PDB entry 5H1M | X-ray diffraction, 2.49 A resolution | chain A

# Chain A
Molecule: Gem-associated protein 5
Source organism: Homo sapiens
UniProtKB: Q8TEQ6 (GEMI5_HUMAN); residues 1-726 here = UniProt positions 1-726
Chain sequence (734 residues; row label = number of the first residue in the row; numbers below 1 keep their minus sign (Gly-7 is residue -7)):
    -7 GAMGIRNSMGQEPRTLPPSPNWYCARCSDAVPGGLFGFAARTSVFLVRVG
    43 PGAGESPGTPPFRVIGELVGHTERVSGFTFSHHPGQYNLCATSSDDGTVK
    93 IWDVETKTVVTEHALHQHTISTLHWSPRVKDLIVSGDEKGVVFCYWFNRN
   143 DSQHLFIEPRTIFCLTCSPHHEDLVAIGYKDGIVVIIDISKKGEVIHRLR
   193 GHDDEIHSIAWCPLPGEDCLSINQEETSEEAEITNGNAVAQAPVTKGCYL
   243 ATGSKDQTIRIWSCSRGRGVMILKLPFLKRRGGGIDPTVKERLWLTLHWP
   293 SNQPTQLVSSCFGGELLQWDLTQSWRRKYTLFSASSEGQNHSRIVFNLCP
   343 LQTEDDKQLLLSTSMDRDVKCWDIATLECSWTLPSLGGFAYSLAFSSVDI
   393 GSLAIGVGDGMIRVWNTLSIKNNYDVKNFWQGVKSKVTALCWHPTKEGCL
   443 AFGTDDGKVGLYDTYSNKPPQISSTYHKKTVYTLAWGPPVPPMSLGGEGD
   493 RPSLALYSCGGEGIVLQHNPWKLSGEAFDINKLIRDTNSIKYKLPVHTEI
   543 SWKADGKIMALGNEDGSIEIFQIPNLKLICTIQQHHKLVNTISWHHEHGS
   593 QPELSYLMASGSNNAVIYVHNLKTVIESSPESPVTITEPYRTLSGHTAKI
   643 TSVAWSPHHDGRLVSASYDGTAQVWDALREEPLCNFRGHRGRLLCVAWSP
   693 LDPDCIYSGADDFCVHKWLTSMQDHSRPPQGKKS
Unresolved in the structure: -7 to 3, 208-239, 274-280, 488-493, 723-726
Sequence notes: expression tag (-7 to 0)
Curated features (UniProtKB/Swiss-Prot):
  - region: Asn13 to Tyr15 (Interaction with U4 snRNA)
  - site: Arg33 (Interaction with U4 snRNA), Arg284 (Interaction with U4 snRNA), Arg335 (Interaction with U4 snRNA), Arg359 (Interaction with U4 snRNA), Phe381 (Interaction with U4 snRNA), Trp422 (Interaction with U4 snRNA), Lys426 (Interaction with U4 snRNA), Lys470 (Interaction with U4 snRNA), Tyr474 (Interaction with U4 snRNA and with the 7-methylguanosine cap of RNA molecules), Glu556 (Interaction with U4 snRNA), Lys579 (Interaction with U4 snRNA), Lys641 (Interaction with U4 snRNA and with the 7-methylguanosine cap of RNA molecules), Tyr660 (Interaction with U4 snRNA and with the 7-methylguanosine cap of RNA molecules), Arg684 (Interaction with U4 snRNA and with the 7-methylguanosine cap of RNA molecules)
  - modified residue: Ser48 (Phosphoserine), Thr51 (Phosphothreonine), Ser624 (Phosphoserine)
  - natural variant: Ser73 (S73P: In NEDCAM; uncertain significance), His105 (H105R: In NEDCAM; uncertain significance), His162 (H162R: In NEDCAM; uncertain significance), Asp210 (D210Y: In NEDCAM; uncertain significance), Val611 (V611M: In NEDCAM; uncertain significance), Asp704 (D704E: In NEDCAM; uncertain significance)
  - mutagenesis: Trp14 (W14A: Abolishes interaction with U4 snRNA. No effect on interaction with the isolated 7-methylguanosine cap that is normally part of RNA molecules. No effect on interaction with 80S ribosomes), Tyr15 (Y15A: Abolishes interaction with U4 snRNA. No effect on interaction with the isolated 7-methylguanosine cap that is normally part of RNA molecules. No effect on interaction with 80S ribosomes), Arg33 (R33A: Abolishes interaction with U4 snRNA), Glu197 (E197A: Abolishes interaction with U4 snRNA), Lys271 to Arg273 (No effect in interaction with U4 snRNA. No effect on interaction with SMN complex), Trp286 (W286A: Abolishes interaction with U4 snRNA. Abolishes interaction with the 7-methylguanosine cap of RNA molecules. No effect on interaction with SMN complex), His290 (H290A: No effect in interaction with U4 snRNA. No effect on interaction with SMN complex), Arg335 (R335E: Abolishes interaction with U4 snRNA), Arg359 (R359A: Abolishes interaction with U4 snRNA), Phe381 (F381A: Strongly decreases interaction with U4 snRNA. No effect on interaction with the isolated 7-methylguanosine cap that is normally part of RNA molecules. Abolishes interaction with 80S ribosomes ...), Trp422 (W422E: Abolishes interaction with U4 snRNA), Tyr474 (Y474A: Abolishes interaction with the isolated 7-methylguanosine cap that is normally part of RNA molecules), 3 further mutagenesis entries in UniProt
Cystine bridges: Cys240-Cys256
Small-molecule neighbours: 7N-methyl-8-hydroguanosine-5'-diphosphate (M7G): Tyr383, Tyr474, Thr475, Thr540, Glu541, Leu580, Val581, Asn582, Lys641, Thr643, Tyr660, Arg684, Leu686
What the authors report for this chain:
  - binding site for 7N-methyl-8-hydroguanosine-5'-diphosphate: Tyr474, Thr540, Glu541, Leu580, Asn582
  - mutagenesis - W14A: unchanged binding to full-length U4

# Overview
Chain A binds 7N-methyl-8-hydroguanosine-5'-diphosphate. Curated annotation (UniProt) lists 17 mutagenesis
sites. The paper reports a binding site for 7N-methyl-8-hydroguanosine-5'-diphosphate at Tyr474, Thr540 and
Glu541 among others; W14A leaves binding to full-length U4 unchanged.
Chain A is Gem-associated protein 5 (Homo sapiens); the structure, Crystal structure of WD40 repeat domains of
Gemin5 in complex with M7G, was determined by X-ray diffraction together with 5H1J, 5H1K and 5H1L from the
same study.
